4OV6 - chains A and B of the 3 polymer chains in the assembly; structure by X-ray diffraction, 2.69 A resolution.

[Chain A]
Name: Proprotein convertase subtilisin/kexin type 9
Organism: Homo sapiens
Notes: fragment: prodomain
UniProt: Q8NBP7 (PCSK9_HUMAN); residues 60-152 here = UniProt positions 60-152
Amino-acid sequence (93 residues; each row starts with the number of its first residue):
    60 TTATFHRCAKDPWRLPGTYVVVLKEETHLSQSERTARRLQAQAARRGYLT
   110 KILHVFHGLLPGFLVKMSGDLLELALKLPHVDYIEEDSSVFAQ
Disordered / not traced: 60

[Chain B]
Name: Proprotein convertase subtilisin/kexin type 9
Organism: Homo sapiens
Notes: EC 3.4.21.-; fragment: catalytic domain
UniProt: Q8NBP7 (PCSK9_HUMAN); residues 153-446 here = UniProt positions 153-446
Amino-acid sequence (294 residues; numbered 153 to 446; the number before each row is that of its first residue):
   153 SIPWNLERITPPRYRADEYQPPDGGSLVEVYLLDTSIQSDHREIEGRVMV
   203 TDFENVPEEDGTRFHRQASKCDSHGTHLAGVVSGRDAGVAKGASMRSLRV
   253 LNCQGKGTVSGTLIGLEFIRKSQLVQPVGPLVVLLPLAGGYSRVLNAACQ
   303 RLARAGVVLVTAAGNFRDDACLYSPASAPEVITVGATNAQDQPVTLGTLG
   353 TNFGRCVDLFAPGEDIIGASSDCSTCFVSQSGTSQAAAHVAGIAAMMLSA
   403 EPELTLAELRQRLIHFSAKDVINEAWFPEDQRVLTPNLVAALPP
Disordered / not traced: 165-177
Cystine bridges: C223-C255, C323-C358, C375-C378

[Chain A / chain B interface]
Contacting residue pairs (65; chain A residue first):
  T63(A) - R295(B)  hydrogen bond
  H65(A) - R295(B)  hydrogen bond
  K69(A) - Y325(B)
  W72(A) - G291(B)
  W72(A) - G292(B)
  W72(A) - F318(B)  hydrophobic
  W72(A) - Y325(B)  hydrophobic
  L74(A) - T260(B)
  V79(A) - L265(B)  hydrophobic
  V81(A) - V296(B)  hydrophobic
  E84(A) - R303(B)
  H113(A) - I266(B)
  H113(A) - E269(B)  salt bridge
  V114(A) - E269(B)
  F115(A) - L265(B)  hydrophobic
  F115(A) - I266(B)  hydrophobic
  F115(A) - E269(B)
  H116(A) - E269(B)  hydrogen bond (backbone-side chain)
  L118(A) - L265(B)
  L118(A) - L268(B)
  L118(A) - E269(B)
  L118(A) - A300(B)  hydrophobic
  L118(A) - R303(B)
  L119(A) - V296(B)  hydrophobic
  L123(A) - S262(B)
  L123(A) - I266(B)  hydrophobic
  D141(A) - R295(B)  salt bridge
  Y142(A) - R295(B)
  Y142(A) - V296(B)
  Y142(A) - A299(B)
  E144(A) - S294(B)  hydrogen bond
  E144(A) - R295(B)  hydrogen bond (side chain-backbone)
  E144(A) - V296(B)  hydrogen bond (side chain-backbone)
  D146(A) - T260(B)
  D146(A) - V261(B)  hydrogen bond (side chain-backbone)
  D146(A) - S262(B)  hydrogen bond
  S147(A) - T260(B)
  S147(A) - V261(B)  hydrogen bond (backbone-backbone)
  S148(A) - G259(B)
  S148(A) - G291(B)
  V149(A) - K258(B)
  V149(A) - G259(B)  hydrogen bond (backbone-backbone)
  V149(A) - T260(B)
  V149(A) - V261(B)  hydrophobic
  V149(A) - T264(B)
  V149(A) - A290(B)
  F150(A) - G257(B)
  F150(A) - K258(B)
  F150(A) - L289(B)
  F150(A) - A290(B)  hydrogen bond (backbone-backbone)
  A151(A) - H226(B)
  A151(A) - L253(B)  hydrophobic
  A151(A) - G257(B)  hydrogen bond (backbone-backbone)
  A151(A) - P288(B)
  Q152(A) - H226(B)  hydrogen bond (backbone-side chain)
  Q152(A) - P288(B)  hydrogen bond (backbone-backbone)
  Q152(A) - L289(B)
  Q152(A) - A290(B)
  Q152(A) - A314(B)
  Q152(A) - G316(B)
  Q152(A) - N317(B)  hydrogen bond (side chain-backbone)
  Q152(A) - F318(B)
  Q152(A) - G384(B)
  Q152(A) - T385(B)  hydrogen bond (backbone-backbone)
  Q152(A) - S386(B)  hydrogen bond (backbone-side chain)
Interface residues without a listed pair, chain A (27 interface residues in all): C67, G117
Interface residues without a listed pair, chain B (35 interface residues in all): R272, L304, L324

[In short]
27 residues of chain A and 35 residues of chain B are in contact; the contacts include 17 hydrogen bonds and 2
salt bridges. Polar contacts include H113(A)-E269(B), D141(A)-R295(B) and T63(A)-R295(B).
Here chain A is Proprotein convertase subtilisin/kexin type 9 and chain B is Proprotein convertase
subtilisin/kexin type 9, both from Homo sapiens. Entry 4OV6 (Crystal structure of PCSK9(53-451) with Adnectin)
was determined by X-ray diffraction.
